PDB entry 5L5H | X-ray diffraction, 2.60 A resolution | chains Q and R of the 28 polymer chains in the assembly

Chain Q:
Molecule: Proteasome subunit alpha type-4
Source organism: Saccharomyces cerevisiae (strain ATCC 204508 / S288c)
Notes: EC 3.4.25.1
UniProt: P40303 (PSA4_YEAST); residues -1 to 252 here correspond to UniProt positions 1-254 (UniProt number = residue number + 2)
Chain sequence (254 residues; numbered -1 to 252; the number before each row is that of its first residue; numbers below 1 keep their minus sign (Met-1 is residue -1)):
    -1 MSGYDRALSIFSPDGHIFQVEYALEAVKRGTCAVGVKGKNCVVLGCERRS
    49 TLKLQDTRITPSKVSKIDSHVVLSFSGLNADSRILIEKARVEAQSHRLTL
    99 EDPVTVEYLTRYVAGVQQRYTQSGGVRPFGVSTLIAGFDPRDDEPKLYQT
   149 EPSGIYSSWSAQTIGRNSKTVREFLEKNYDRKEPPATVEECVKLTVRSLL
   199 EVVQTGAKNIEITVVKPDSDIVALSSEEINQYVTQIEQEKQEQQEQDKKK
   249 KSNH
Unresolved in the structure: -1 to 0, 241-252

Chain R:
Molecule: Proteasome subunit alpha type-5
Source organism: Saccharomyces cerevisiae (strain ATCC 204508 / S288c)
Notes: EC 3.4.25.1
UniProt: P32379 (PSA5_YEAST); residues -7 to 252 here correspond to UniProt positions 1-260 (UniProt number = residue number + 8)
Chain sequence (260 residues; row label = number of the first residue in the row; numbers below 1 keep their minus sign (Met-7 is residue -7)):
    -7 MFLTRSEYDRGVSTFSPEGRLFQVEYSLEAIKLGSTAIGIATKEGVVLGV
    43 EKRATSPLLESDSIEKIVEIDRHIGCAMSGLTADARSMIEHARTAAVTHN
    93 LYYDEDINVESLTQSVCDLALRFGEGASGEERLMSRPFGVALLIAGHDAD
   143 DGYQLFHAEPSGTFYRYNAKAIGSGSEGAQAELLNEWHSSLTLKEAELLV
   193 LKILKQVMEEKLDENNAQLSCITKQDGFKIYDNEKTAELIKELKEKEAAE
   243 SPEEADVEMS
Unresolved in the structure: -7 to 0, 118-124, 243-252

How chain Q and chain R interact:
Residue-residue contacts (63; chain Q residue first):
  Asp3(Q) with Glu117(R)
  Arg4(Q) with Glu117(R)
  Ala5(Q) with Val4(R), hydrophobic; Glu117(R); Ser127(R)
  Ser7(Q) with Ser127(R); Arg128(R)
  Ile8(Q) with Gln15(R)
  Phe9(Q) with Gln15(R); Tyr18(R), hydrophobic; Ser19(R); Ala22(R), hydrophobic; Leu73(R), hydrophobic; Arg128(R); Pro129(R); Gly131(R)
  Ser10(Q) with Tyr18(R)
  Pro11(Q) with Tyr18(R), hydrophobic; Glu21(R)
  Asp12(Q) with Glu21(R)
  Gly13(Q) with Tyr18(R); Glu21(R); Ala22(R)
  His14(Q) with Leu25(R)
  Ile15(Q) with Leu73(R), hydrophobic; Arg128(R)
  Lys35(Q) with Glu52(R), salt bridge
  Gln116(Q) with Ala75(R); Asp76(R); Arg128(R)
  Thr119(Q) with Arg128(R), hydrogen bond (backbone-side chain)
  Gln120(Q) with Met126(R); Ser127(R), hydrogen bond (backbone-backbone); Arg128(R); Phe130(R)
  Ser121(Q) with Ser127(R)
  Gly122(Q) with Ser127(R)
  Ser151(Q) with Ala75(R)
  Gly152(Q) with Ala75(R)
  Ile153(Q) with Thr74(R); Ala75(R), hydrophobic
  Ser155(Q) with Leu51(R); Ser55(R)
  Ser156(Q) with Leu51(R); Glu52(R), hydrogen bond (backbone-backbone); Ser55(R), hydrogen bond (backbone-side chain)
  Trp157(Q) with Thr47(R); Ser48(R); Leu50(R); Leu51(R); Glu52(R)
  Ser158(Q) with Leu50(R), hydrogen bond (backbone-backbone); Glu52(R), hydrogen bond
  Ala159(Q) with Leu50(R)
  Leu173(Q) with Leu50(R), hydrophobic
  Glu174(Q) with Ser48(R), hydrogen bond; Pro49(R); Leu50(R)
  Tyr177(Q) with Leu50(R), hydrophobic
  Arg179(Q) with Pro49(R), hydrogen bond (side chain-backbone); Leu50(R), hydrogen bond (side chain-backbone); Leu51(R), hydrogen bond (side chain-backbone); Glu52(R)
Interface residues without a listed pair, chain Q (31 interface residues in all): Arg170
Interface residues without a listed pair, chain R (26 interface residues in all): Asp1

Summary:
Chain Q and chain R form an interface of 31 and 26 residues respectively; the contacts include 10 hydrogen
bonds and 1 salt bridge. Polar pairs include Lys35(Q)-Glu52(R), Thr119(Q)-Arg128(R) and Ser156(Q)-Ser55(R).
Chain Q is Proteasome subunit alpha type-4 and chain R is Proteasome subunit alpha type-5, both from
Saccharomyces cerevisiae (strain ATCC 204508 / S288c); the structure, Yeast 20S proteasome with human beta5i
(1-138) and human beta6 (97-111; 118-133) in complex with PR-924, was determined by X-ray diffraction,
deposited together with 5L52, 5L54, 5L55, 5L5A, 5L5B, 5L5D and 30 further entries.
